7WRL - chains B and R of the 3 polymer chains in the assembly; structure by electron microscopy, 3.51 A resolution.

[Chain B]
Protein: BD55-1239L
From: SARS coronavirus B012
Amino-acid sequence (105 residues; each row starts with the number of its first residue):
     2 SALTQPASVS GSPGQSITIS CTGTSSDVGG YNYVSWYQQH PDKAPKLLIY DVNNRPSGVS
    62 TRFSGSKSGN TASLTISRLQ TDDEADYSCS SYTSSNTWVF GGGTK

[Chain R]
Protein: Spike protein S1
From: SARS coronavirus B012
UniProtKB: P0DTC2 (SPIKE_SARS2); numbering as in UniProt (aligned over 334-526)
Amino-acid sequence (193 residues; numbered 334 to 526; the number before each row is that of its first residue):
   334 NLCPFDEVFN ATRFASVYAW NRKRISNCVA DYSVLYNLAP FFTFKCYGVS PTKLNDLCFT
   394 NVYADSFVIR GDEVRQIAPG QTGNIADYNY KLPDDFTGCV IAWNSNKLDS KVSGNYNYLY
   454 RLFRKSNLKP FERDISTEIY QAGNKPCNGV AGFNCYFPLR SYSFRPTYGV GHQPYRVVVL
   514 SFELLHAPAT VCG
Not modelled in the structure: 516-521
Disulfide bonds: C379-C432, C391-C525
Construct notes: variant D339 (Gly in P0DTC2), L371 (Ser in P0DTC2), P373 (Ser in P0DTC2), F375 (Ser in P0DTC2), N417 (Lys in P0DTC2), K440 (Asn in P0DTC2), S446 (Gly in P0DTC2), N477 (Ser in P0DTC2), K478 (Thr in P0DTC2), A484 (Glu in P0DTC2), R493 (Gln in P0DTC2), S496 (Gly in P0DTC2), R498 (Gln in P0DTC2), Y501 (Asn in P0DTC2), H505 (Tyr in P0DTC2)
UniProt features mapped onto this chain:
  - region: R403 to D405 (Integrin-binding motif), N448 to F456 (Immunodominant HLA epitope recognized by the CD8+)
  - glycosylation: N343 (N-linked (GlcNAc...) (complex) asparagine)
  - natural variant: D339 (G339D: In strain: Omicron/BA.1, Omicron/BA.2 and 4 more; this construct carries the variant), R346 (R346K: In strain: Mu/B.1.621; R346T: In strain: Omicron/BQ.1.1, Omicron/XBB.1.5 and 1 more), L368 (L368I: In strain: Omicron/XBB.1.5, Omicron/EG.5.1), L371 (S371L: In strain: Omicron/BA.1; this construct carries the variant), P373 (S373P: In strain: Omicron/BA.1, Omicron/BA.2 and 7 more; this construct carries the variant), F375 (S375F: In strain: Omicron/BA.1, Omicron/BA.2 and 7 more; this construct carries the variant), T376 (T376A: In strain: Omicron/BA.2, Omicron/BA.2.12.1 and 5 more), D405 (D405N: In strain: Omicron/BA.2, Omicron/BA.2.12.1 and 6 more), R408 (R408S: In strain: Omicron/BA.2, Omicron/BA.2.12.1 and 6 more), N417 (K417N: In strain: Beta/B.1.351, Omicron/BA.1 and 8 more; this construct carries the variant), K440 (N440K: In strain: Omicron/BA.1, Omicron/BA.2 and 7 more; this construct carries the variant), K444 (K444T: In strain: Omicron/BQ.1.1), 16 further natural variant entries in UniProt
  - mutagenesis: N343 (N343Q: Reduced viral infectivity), L452 (L452R: Increased resistance to neutralizing antibodies. Decreases HLA binding to NF9 epitope. Increased binding affinity to human ACE2), Y453 (Y453F: Decreased HLA binding to NF9 epitope. Increased binding affinity to human ACE2), A475 (A475V: Increased resistance to neutralizing antibodies), V483 (V483A: Increased resistance to neutralizing antibodies), F490 (F490L: Increased resistance to neutralizing antibodies and human covalescent sera neutralization), H519 (H519P: Increased resistance to human covalescent sera neutralization)

[Chain B / chain R interface]
Residue-residue contacts - 6 pairs, chain B then chain R:
  Y32(B) with D405(R), hydrogen bond; H505(R)
  Y34(B) with R408(R), hydrogen bond
  S95(B) with G504(R), hydrogen bond (backbone-backbone)
  S96(B) with V503(R); G504(R)
Interface residues without a listed pair, chain B (5 interface residues in all): Y93
Interface residues without a listed pair, chain R (6 interface residues in all): G502

[In short]
The interface between chain B and chain R involves 5 residues on one side and 6 on the other, with 3 hydrogen
bonds. Polar pairs include Y32(B)-D405(R), Y34(B)-R408(R) and S95(B)-G504(R). Curated annotation (UniProt)
lists 7 mutagenesis sites on chain R.
Chain B is BD55-1239L and chain R is Spike protein S1, both from SARS coronavirus B012; the structure, Local
structure of BD55-1239 Fab and SARS-COV2 Omicron RBD complex, was determined by electron microscopy, deposited
together with 7WR8 and 7WRO.
